Entry 5JTR (solution NMR); this record covers chains B and C of the 8 polymer chains in the assembly.

# Chain B (and C)
Name: Protein-export protein SecB
Organism: Escherichia coli O157:H7
Notes: chain C of this document is another copy of the same molecule, construct and numbering; everything in this record applies to it too
UniProtKB: P0AG88 (SECB_ECO57); residue numbers follow UniProt; this construct covers 1-155
Sequence (155 residues; numbered 1 to 155; the number before each row is that of its first residue):
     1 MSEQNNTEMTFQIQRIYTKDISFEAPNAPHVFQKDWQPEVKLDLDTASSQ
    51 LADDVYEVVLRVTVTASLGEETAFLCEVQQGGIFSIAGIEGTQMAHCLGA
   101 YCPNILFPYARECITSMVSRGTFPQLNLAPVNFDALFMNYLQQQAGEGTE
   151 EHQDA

# How chain B and chain C interact
Pairs across the interface (20):
  Glu112(B) with Glu112(C); Ser116(C); Arg120(C)
  Thr115(B) with Ser119(C); Gln125(C)
  Ser116(B) with Glu112(C); Asn127(C)
  Ser119(B) with Thr115(C); Gln125(C); Leu126(C); Asn127(C)
  Arg120(B) with Glu112(C); Asn127(C)
  Thr122(B) with Asn127(C)
  Phe123(B) with Leu126(C)
  Pro124(B) with Gln125(C)
  Gln125(B) with Phe123(C); Pro124(C); Gln125(C)
  Asn127(B) with Ser119(C)
Also at the interface, not in a pair above, chain C (11 interface residues in all): Thr122

# In short
10 residues of chain B and 11 residues of chain C are in contact.
Both chains are Protein-export protein SecB (Escherichia coli O157:H7). Entry 5JTR (The structure of chaperone
SecB in complex with unstructured MBP binding site e) was determined by solution NMR, deposited together with
5JTL, 5JTM, 5JTN, 5JTO, 5JTP and 5JTQ.
